7DJC - chain A; structure by X-ray diffraction, 2.70 A resolution.

== Chain A ==
Protein: Na(+):neurotransmitter symporter (Snf family)
From: Aquifex aeolicus
UniProt: O67854 (O67854_AQUAE); residues 1-513 here = UniProt positions 1-513
Sequence (513 residues; each row starts with the number of its first residue):
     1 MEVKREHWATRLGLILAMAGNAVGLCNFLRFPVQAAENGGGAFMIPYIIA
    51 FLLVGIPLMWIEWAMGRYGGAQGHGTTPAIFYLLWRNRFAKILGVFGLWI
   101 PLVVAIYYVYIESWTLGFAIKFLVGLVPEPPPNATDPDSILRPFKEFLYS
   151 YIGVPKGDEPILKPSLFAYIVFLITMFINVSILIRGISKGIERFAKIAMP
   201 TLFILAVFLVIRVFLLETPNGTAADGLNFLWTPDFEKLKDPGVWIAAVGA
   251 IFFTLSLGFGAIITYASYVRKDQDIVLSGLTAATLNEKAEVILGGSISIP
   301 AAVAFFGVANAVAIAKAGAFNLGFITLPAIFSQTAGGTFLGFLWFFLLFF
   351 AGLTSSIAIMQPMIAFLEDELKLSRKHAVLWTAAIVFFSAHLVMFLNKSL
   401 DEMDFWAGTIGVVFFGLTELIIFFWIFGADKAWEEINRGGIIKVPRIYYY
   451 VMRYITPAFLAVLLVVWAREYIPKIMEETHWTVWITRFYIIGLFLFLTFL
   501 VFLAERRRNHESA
Disordered / not traced: 1-4, 133-136, 234-239, 474-479, 509-513
Construct notes: engineered mutation Cys26 (Gly in O67854), Ala250 (Gln in O67854)
Metal / ion sites: Na+ site 1: Gly20, Val23, Ala351, Thr354, Ser355; Na+ site 2: Ala22, Asn27, Thr254, Asn286 (together with leucine)
Ligand contacts: leucine (LEU): Asn21, Ala22, Gly24, Leu25, Cys26, Asn27, Val104, Tyr108, Phe253, Thr254, Leu255, Ser256, Phe259, Ser355, Ile359
Reported in the primary citation:
  - mutagenesis - T354A: decreased binding to pH 5.5
  - mutagenesis - N27A: decreased binding to the lower pH

== Summary ==
Bound to chain A: leucine. Gly20, Val23, Ala351, Thr354 and Ser355 form the Na+ site 1. Ala22, Asn27, Thr254
and Asn286 form the Na+ site 2. From the paper: T354A reduces binding to pH 5.5; N27A reduces binding to the
lower pH.
Chain A is Na(+):neurotransmitter symporter (Snf family) (Aquifex aeolicus); the structure, Crystal structure
of the G26C/Q250A mutant of LeuT, was determined by X-ray diffraction, deposited together with 7DII, 7DIX,
7DJ1 and 7DJ2.
